PDB entry 3QZY | X-ray diffraction, 2.14 A resolution | chains A and B

Chain A:
Name: Baculovirus sulfhydryl oxidase Ac92
Source organism: Autographa californica nucleopolyhedrovirus
Notes: EC 1.8.3.2
UniProt: P41480 (VP33_NPVAC); residue numbers follow UniProt; this construct covers 2-259
Amino-acid sequence (260 residues; each row starts with the number of its first residue):
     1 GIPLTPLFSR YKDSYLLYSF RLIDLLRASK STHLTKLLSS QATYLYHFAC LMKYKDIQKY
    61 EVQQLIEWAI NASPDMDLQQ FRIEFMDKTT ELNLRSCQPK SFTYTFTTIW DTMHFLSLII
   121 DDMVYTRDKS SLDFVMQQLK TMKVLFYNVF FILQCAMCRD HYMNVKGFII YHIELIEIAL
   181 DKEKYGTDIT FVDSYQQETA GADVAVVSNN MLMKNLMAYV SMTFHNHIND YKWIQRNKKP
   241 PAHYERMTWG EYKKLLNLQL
Unresolved in the structure: 30-31, 151-154, 196-209
Construct notes: expression tag (1, 260)
Disulfides: Cys155-Cys158
Small-molecule neighbours: FAD (flavin-adenine dinucleotide): Arg10, Phe106, Thr107, Ile109, Trp110, Met113, His114, Val149, Met157, Cys158, His161, Tyr162, Met222, His225, Asn226, Ile228, Asn229, Lys232, Gln235, Arg236, Met247, Tyr252

Chain B:
Name: Baculovirus sulfhydryl oxidase Ac92
Source organism: Autographa californica nucleopolyhedrovirus
Notes: EC 1.8.3.2
UniProt: P41480 (VP33_NPVAC); the construct has insertions or renumbered stretches relative to UniProt, so the offset changes along the chain: 2-160 = UniProt 2-160; 162-196 = UniProt 161-195; 209-259 = UniProt 209-259
Amino-acid sequence (260 residues; numbered 1 to 260 plus 13 insertion-coded residues; 13 numbers in that range are skipped by the numbering (no residue carries them; nothing is unmodelled there); the number before each row is that of its first residue; a row labelled like 196A-196M holds insertion residues (196A, then the next letters in order)):
     1 GIPLTPLFSR YKDSYLLYSF RLIDLLRASK STHLTKLLSS QATYLYHFAC LMKYKDIQKY
    61 EVQQLIEWAI NASPDMDLQQ FRIEFMDKTT ELNLRSCQPK SFTYTFTTIW DTMHFLSLII
   121 DDMVYTRDKS SLDFVMQQLK TMKVLFYNVF FILQCAMCRD
   162 HYMNVKGFII YHIELIEIAL DKEKYGTDIT FVDSY
196A-196M QQETAGADVAVVS
   209 NNMLMKNLMA YVSMTFHNHI NDYKWIQRNK KPPAHYERMT WGEYKKLLNL QL
Unresolved in the structure: 196A-196M
Construct notes: expression tag (1, 260)
Disulfides: Cys155-Cys158
Small-molecule neighbours: FAD (flavin-adenine dinucleotide): Arg10, Tyr11, Phe106, Thr107, Ile109, Trp110, Met113, His114, Phe151, Met157, Cys158, His162, Tyr163, Met222, His225, Asn226, Ile228, Asn229, Lys232, Gln235, Arg236, Met247, Tyr252

Chain A / chain B interface:
Pairs across the interface (50):
  Met136(A) - Ile234(B)  hydrophobic
  Lys140(A) - Tyr231(B)
  Lys143(A) - Tyr231(B)  hydrogen bond
  Tyr147(A) - Met164(B)
  Tyr147(A) - Asn165(B)
  His161(A) - Glu175(B)  salt bridge
  Met163(A) - Tyr147(B)
  Asn164(A) - Tyr147(B)
  Asn164(A) - Gly168(B)
  Asn164(A) - Ile171(B)
  Val165(A) - Gly168(B)
  Val165(A) - Tyr172(B)  hydrophobic
  Val165(A) - Glu175(B)
  Gly167(A) - Asn165(B)
  Gly167(A) - Val166(B)
  Gly167(A) - Gly168(B)
  Gly167(A) - Phe169(B)
  Phe168(A) - Gly168(B)
  Phe168(A) - Phe169(B)
  Phe168(A) - Tyr172(B)  hydrophobic
  Ile170(A) - Asn165(B)
  Ile170(A) - Val166(B)  hydrophobic
  Tyr171(A) - Val166(B)  hydrophobic
  Tyr171(A) - Phe169(B)  hydrophobic
  Tyr171(A) - Thr223(B)
  Tyr171(A) - His227(B)
  Glu174(A) - His162(B)  salt bridge
  Glu174(A) - Val166(B)
  Glu174(A) - His227(B)  salt bridge
  Glu174(A) - Tyr231(B)
  Glu177(A) - Tyr231(B)  hydrogen bond
  Glu177(A) - Ile234(B)
  Ile178(A) - His227(B)
  Ile178(A) - Asp230(B)
  Ile178(A) - Ile234(B)  hydrophobic
  Asp181(A) - Ile234(B)
  Tyr185(A) - Lys239(B)
  Thr223(A) - Tyr172(B)
  His227(A) - Tyr172(B)
  His227(A) - Glu175(B)  salt bridge
  His227(A) - Leu176(B)
  His227(A) - Ile179(B)
  Asp230(A) - Ile179(B)
  Tyr231(A) - Lys143(B)  hydrogen bond
  Tyr231(A) - Glu175(B)
  Tyr231(A) - Glu178(B)  hydrogen bond
  Ile234(A) - Ile179(B)  hydrophobic
  Ile234(A) - Asp182(B)
  Asn237(A) - Tyr186(B)  hydrogen bond
  Lys239(A) - Tyr186(B)
Interface residues without a listed pair, chain A (26 interface residues in all): His172, Leu175
Interface residues without a listed pair, chain B (24 interface residues in all): Phe224, Asn237

Overview:
Chain A and chain B form an interface of 26 and 24 residues respectively; the contacts include 5 hydrogen
bonds and 4 salt bridges. Polar pairs include His161(A)-Glu175(B), Glu174(A)-His162(B) and
Glu174(A)-His227(B). Ligands of chain A: flavin-adenine dinucleotide. Ligands of chain B: flavin-adenine
dinucleotide.
Both chains are Baculovirus sulfhydryl oxidase Ac92 (Autographa californica nucleopolyhedrovirus). Entry 3QZY
(Structure of Baculovirus Sulfhydryl Oxidase Ac92) was determined by X-ray diffraction (same publication as
3P0K).
